Entry 1JGZ (X-ray diffraction, 2.70 A resolution); this record covers chains L and M of the 3 polymer chains in the assembly.

Chain L:
Molecule: Photosynthetic Reaction Center L subunit
From: Rhodobacter sphaeroides
Reference sequence: P02954 (RCEL_RHOSH); residues 1-281 here = UniProt positions 1-281
Amino-acid sequence (281 residues; numbered 1 to 281; the number before each row is that of its first residue):
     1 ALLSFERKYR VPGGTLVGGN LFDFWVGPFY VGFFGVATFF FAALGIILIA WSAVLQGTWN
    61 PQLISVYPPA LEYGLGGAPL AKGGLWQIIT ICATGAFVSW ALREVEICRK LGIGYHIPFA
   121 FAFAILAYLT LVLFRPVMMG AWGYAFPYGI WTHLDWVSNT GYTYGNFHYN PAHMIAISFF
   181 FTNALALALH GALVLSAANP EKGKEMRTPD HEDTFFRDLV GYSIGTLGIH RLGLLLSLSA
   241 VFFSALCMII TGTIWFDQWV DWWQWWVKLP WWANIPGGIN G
Ion coordination: bacteriochlorophyll a Mg site 1 near His153 (its only coordinating residue here); bacteriochlorophyll a Mg site 2 near His173 (its only coordinating residue here); Fe ion: His190, His230 (shared with His219(M), Glu234(M), His266(M) of chain M)
Small-molecule neighbours:
  - bacteriochlorophyll a (BCL), molecule 1: Ile46, Tyr128, Leu131, Phe146, Ile150, His153, Leu154, Trp156, Val157
  - bacteriochlorophyll a (BCL), molecule 2: Phe97, Phe121, Ala124, Ile125, Ala127, Tyr128, Leu131, Trp156, Val157, Ser158, Thr160, Gly161, Tyr162, Asn166, Phe167, His168, His173, Ala176, Ile177, Phe180, Phe181, Ser244, Ala245, Cys247, Met248
  - bacteriochlorophyll a (BCL), molecule 3: Val157, Tyr162, His168, Phe181
  - bacteriochlorophyll a (BCL), molecule 4: His168, His173, Met174, Ile177, Ser178, Phe181, Thr182
  - bacteriopheophytin a (BPH), molecule 1: Phe41, Ala42, Gly45, Ile46, Ile49, Ile89, Cys92, Ala93, Ala96, Phe97, Trp100, Glu104, Ile117, Ala120, Phe121, Phe123, Ala124, Tyr128, Phe146, Pro147, Tyr148, Gly149, Ile150, His153, Leu238, Val241
  - bacteriopheophytin a (BPH), molecule 2: Phe181, Ala184, Leu185, Ala188, Leu189, Leu219, Val220
  - ubiquinone-10 (U10): Phe29, Tyr30, Gly35, Thr38, Phe39, Trp100, Arg103

Chain M:
Molecule: Photosynthetic Reaction Center M subunit
From: Rhodobacter sphaeroides
Reference sequence: P02953 (RCEM_RHOSH); residue numbers follow UniProt; this construct covers 1-307
Amino-acid sequence (307 residues; row label = number of the first residue in the row):
     1 AEYQNIFSQV QVRGPADLGM TEDVNLANRS GVGPFSTLLG WFGNAQLGPI YLGSLGVLSL
    61 FSGLMWFFTI GIWFWKQAGW NPAVFLRDLF FFSLEPPAPE YGLSFAAPLK EGGLWLIASF
   121 FMFVAVWSWW GRTYLRAQAL GMGKHTAWAF LSAIWLWMVL GFIRPILMGS WSEAVPYGIF
   181 SHLDWTNNFS LVHGNLFYNP FHGLSIAFLY GSALLFAMHG ATILAVSRFG GERELEQIAD
   241 RGTAAERAAL FWRWTMGFNA TMEGIHRWAI WMAVLVTLTG GIGILLSGTV VDNWYVWGQN
   301 HGMAPLN
Unresolved in the structure: 303-307
Sequence notes: engineered mutation Lys76 (Tyr in P02953)
Ion coordination: bacteriochlorophyll a Mg site 1 near His182 (its only coordinating residue here); bacteriochlorophyll a Mg site 2 near His202 (its only coordinating residue here); Fe ion: His219, Glu234, His266 (shared with His190(L), His230(L) of chain L)
Small-molecule neighbours:
  - bacteriochlorophyll a (BCL), molecule 1: Phe90, Trp157, Leu160, Val175, Ile179, His182, Leu183, Trp185, Thr186
  - bacteriochlorophyll a (BCL), molecule 2: Met122, Val126, Phe150, Ala153, Ile154, Leu156, Trp157, Leu160, Thr186, Asn187, Phe189, Ser190, Leu196, Phe197, His202, Ser205, Ile206, Leu209, Tyr210, Val276, Thr277, Gly280, Gly281, Ile284
  - bacteriochlorophyll a (BCL), molecule 3: Phe197, Gly203, Leu204, Ile206, Ala207, Phe208, Tyr210, Gly211, Leu214, Met272
  - bacteriopheophytin a (BPH), molecule 1: Ser59, Leu60, Gly63, Leu64, Phe67, Ala125, Val126, Trp129, Thr133, Thr146, Ala149, Phe150, Ala153, Ala273, Val274, Thr277
  - bacteriopheophytin a (BPH), molecule 2: Tyr210, Ala213, Leu214, Ala217, Met218, Trp252, Thr255, Met256
  - spheroidene (SPO): Trp66, Phe67, Phe68, Ile70, Gly71, Ile72, Phe74, Trp75, Phe85, Phe105, Trp115, Leu116, Ser119, Phe120, Met122, Phe123, Trp157, Met158, Leu160, Gly161, Phe162, Val175, Tyr177, Gly178, Ile179, His182
  - ubiquinone-10 (U10): Leu214, Leu215, Met218, His219, Thr222, Ile223, Ala245, Ala248, Ala249, Trp252, Met256, Phe258, Asn259, Ala260, Thr261, Met262, Ile265, Trp268, Met272

Chain L / chain M interface:
Contacting residue pairs (201):
  Ala1(L) with Arg253(M)
  Leu3(L) with Leu250(M), hydrophobic; Arg253(M)
  Phe5(L) with Arg241(M); Glu246(M); Leu250(M), hydrophobic
  Glu6(L) with Leu250(M); Trp254(M), hydrogen bond
  Lys8(L) with Glu246(M), salt bridge
  Tyr9(L) with Thr243(M); Glu246(M), hydrogen bond; Arg247(M); Leu250(M), hydrophobic; Trp254(M)
  Arg10(L) with Trp254(M)
  Trp25(L) with Trp254(M)
  Pro28(L) with Arg253(M); Trp254(M); Gly257(M)
  Phe29(L) with Trp254(M); Thr255(M); Met256(M); Gly257(M)
  Tyr30(L) with Trp254(M), hydrogen bond (backbone-backbone)
  Trp100(L) with Thr255(M)
  Arg103(L) with Trp254(M), hydrogen bond (side chain-backbone); Thr255(M), hydrogen bond (side chain-backbone)
  Glu104(L) with Phe251(M); Thr255(M)
  Ile107(L) with Phe251(M), hydrophobic; Trp254(M), hydrophobic; Thr255(M)
  Cys108(L) with Phe251(M), hydrophobic
  Lys110(L) with Trp254(M)
  Leu111(L) with Arg247(M), hydrogen bond (backbone-side chain); Phe251(M), hydrophobic; Trp254(M), hydrophobic
  Gly112(L) with Arg228(M), hydrogen bond (backbone-side chain); Phe229(M)
  Ile113(L) with Ala225(M); Val226(M), hydrophobic; Arg228(M); Phe229(M), hydrophobic; Arg247(M); Phe251(M), hydrophobic
  Gly114(L) with Ala225(M), hydrogen bond (backbone-backbone); Arg228(M)
  His116(L) with Gln4(M), hydrogen bond (side chain-backbone); Ala221(M); Leu224(M); Ala225(M)
  Ile117(L) with Ala221(M); Thr222(M); Phe251(M), hydrophobic; Trp252(M), hydrophobic
  Leu154(L) with Phe197(M)
  Ser158(L) with Phe197(M)
  Tyr162(L) with Asn187(M), hydrogen bond; Leu191(M)
  Asn166(L) with Leu183(M); Asp184(M); Asn187(M)
  His168(L) with Leu183(M), hydrogen bond (side chain-backbone); Thr186(M); Asn187(M)
  Tyr169(L) with Phe180(M), hydrophobic; Asp184(M), hydrogen bond
  Phe180(L) with Leu209(M); Ala213(M), hydrophobic
  Asn183(L) with Ser212(M), hydrogen bond (side chain-backbone); Ala213(M); Phe216(M)
  Ala184(L) with Ala273(M)
  Ala186(L) with Phe216(M)
  Leu187(L) with Ser212(M); Phe216(M), hydrophobic; Ala269(M)
  Ala188(L) with Ala273(M), hydrophobic
  His190(L) with His219(M); Glu234(M), salt bridge; His266(M), hydrogen bond
  Gly191(L) with His266(M)
  Ala192(L) with His145(M); Thr146(M); Ile270(M), hydrophobic
  Val194(L) with Glu234(M); Leu235(M); His266(M)
  Leu195(L) with His145(M); Glu263(M); Arg267(M)
  Ser196(L) with Met142(M); Gly143(M), hydrogen bond (backbone-backbone); His145(M), hydrogen bond (backbone-side chain)
  Ala197(L) with Met142(M), hydrophobic; Leu235(M), hydrophobic
  Ala198(L) with Leu235(M), hydrophobic
  Asn199(L) with Gly143(M); His145(M); Glu263(M), hydrogen bond; Arg267(M)
  Pro200(L) with Gly141(M); Gly143(M)
  Glu201(L) with Gln138(M); Gly141(M), hydrogen bond (backbone-backbone); Met142(M); Lys144(M), salt bridge
  Lys204(L) with Gly141(M)
  Met206(L) with Leu235(M); Ala239(M), hydrophobic
  Arg207(L) with Glu22(M), salt bridge; Leu140(M), hydrogen bond (side chain-backbone); Gly141(M); Met142(M); Leu235(M)
  Pro209(L) with Leu235(M)
  Asp210(L) with Met20(M)
  His211(L) with Met20(M); Glu22(M), salt bridge; Leu140(M); Met142(M)
  Glu212(L) with Leu235(M)
  Asp213(L) with Asn44(M)
  Thr214(L) with Gly19(M); Met20(M), hydrogen bond (side chain-backbone); Arg29(M); Leu140(M)
  Phe215(L) with Thr133(M); Arg136(M); Ala137(M); Leu140(M)
  Arg217(L) with Asp17(M); Gln46(M); Gly48(M); Pro49(M); Ile50(M); Tyr51(M)
  Asp218(L) with Arg29(M), salt bridge; Tyr51(M); Arg132(M), hydrogen bond (backbone-side chain); Arg136(M)
  Leu219(L) with Trp129(M); Arg132(M), hydrogen bond (backbone-side chain); Thr133(M)
  Gly221(L) with Leu47(M); Gly48(M), hydrogen bond (backbone-backbone); Pro49(M)
  Tyr222(L) with Leu39(M), hydrophobic; Asn44(M), hydrogen bond (side chain-backbone); Gln46(M); Leu47(M), hydrophobic
  Ser223(L) with Asn44(M), hydrogen bond (backbone-side chain)
  Ile224(L) with Gly43(M); Asn44(M), hydrogen bond (backbone-backbone)
  Gly225(L) with Asn44(M)
  Thr226(L) with Glu232(M)
  Leu227(L) with Asn5(M); Leu224(M), hydrophobic
  Gly228(L) with Phe42(M)
  Ile229(L) with Phe216(M)
  His230(L) with His219(M); Gly220(M); Ile223(M); Glu234(M), salt bridge
  Arg231(L) with Tyr3(M); Asn5(M), hydrogen bond (side chain-backbone); Ile6(M), hydrogen bond (side chain-backbone); Phe7(M); Ser8(M); Trp41(M), hydrogen bond (side chain-backbone); Phe42(M), hydrogen bond (side chain-backbone)
  Leu232(L) with Phe42(M)
  Gly233(L) with Phe216(M)
  Leu234(L) with Ala217(M); Leu224(M), hydrophobic
  Leu235(L) with Phe42(M), hydrophobic
  Ser237(L) with Ala213(M), hydrogen bond (side chain-backbone); Phe216(M); Ala217(M), hydrogen bond (side chain-backbone)
  Trp263(L) with Phe180(M), hydrophobic
  Trp266(L) with Leu86(M); Arg87(M), hydrogen bond (side chain-backbone)
  Val267(L) with Arg87(M)
  Trp272(L) with Ala83(M); Leu86(M), hydrophobic; Arg87(M), hydrogen bond (backbone-side chain)
  Ile275(L) with Asn81(M); Ala83(M), hydrophobic; Val84(M), hydrophobic; Arg87(M), hydrogen bond (backbone-side chain)
  Pro276(L) with Val84(M)
  Gly277(L) with Arg87(M), hydrogen bond (backbone-side chain)
  Gly278(L) with Gln77(M); Val84(M); Asp88(M)
  Ile279(L) with Asp88(M), hydrogen bond (backbone-side chain); Phe91(M), hydrophobic; Phe92(M), hydrophobic
  Asn280(L) with Arg87(M), hydrogen bond (backbone-side chain); Asp88(M), hydrogen bond; Phe91(M)
Other interface residues (no listed pair), chain L (94 interface residues in all): Tyr115, Trp151, Val157, Met174, Leu189, Leu193, Thr208, Val220, Ala273
Other interface residues (no listed pair), chain M (95 interface residues in all): Glu2, Val24, Phe90, Ala149, Leu215, Ile238, Asn259

Overview:
The interface between chain L and chain M involves 94 residues on one side and 95 on the other, with 39
hydrogen bonds and 7 salt bridges. Polar pairs include Lys8(L)-Glu246(M), His190(L)-Glu234(M) and
Glu201(L)-Lys144(M).
Chain L is Photosynthetic Reaction Center L subunit and chain M is Photosynthetic Reaction Center M subunit,
both from Rhodobacter sphaeroides; the structure, Photosynthetic Reaction Center Mutant With Tyr M 76 Replaced
With Lys, was determined by X-ray diffraction (same publication as 1JGW, 1JGX, 1JGY and 1JH0).
